Entry 2Y4J (X-ray diffraction, 2.30 A resolution); this record covers chains A and B.

[Chain A (and B)]
Molecule: Mannosylglycerate synthase
Organism: Rhodothermus marinus
Notes: EC 2.4.1.217; chain B of this document is another copy of the same molecule, construct and numbering; everything in this record applies to it too
UniProtKB: Q9RFR0 (Q9RFR0_RHOMR); residue numbers follow UniProt; this construct covers 1-382
Chain sequence (382 residues; row label = number of the first residue in the row):
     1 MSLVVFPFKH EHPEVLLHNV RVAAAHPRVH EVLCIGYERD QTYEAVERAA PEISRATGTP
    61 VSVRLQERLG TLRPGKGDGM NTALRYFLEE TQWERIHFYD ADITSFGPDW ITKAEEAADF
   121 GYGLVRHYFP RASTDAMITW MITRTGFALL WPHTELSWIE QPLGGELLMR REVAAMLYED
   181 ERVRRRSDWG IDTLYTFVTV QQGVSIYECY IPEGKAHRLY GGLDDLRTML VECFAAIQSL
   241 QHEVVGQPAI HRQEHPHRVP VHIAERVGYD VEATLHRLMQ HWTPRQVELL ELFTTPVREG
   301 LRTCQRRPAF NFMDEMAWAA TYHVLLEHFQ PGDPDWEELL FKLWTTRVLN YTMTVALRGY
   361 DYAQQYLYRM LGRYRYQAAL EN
Disordered / not traced: 1, 218-220, 382 (chain B: 216-219, 382)
Metal / ion sites: Na+: A24, H26, V29, T59
Ligand contacts: lactic acid (LAC): R131, A136, M137, I138, T139, L163, L226, M229
Curated features (UniProtKB/Swiss-Prot):
  - binding site (GDP-alpha-D-mannose): P7 to E11, I35, Q66, K76, D100, A101, L163, D192, R218, Y220
  - binding site (a divalent metal cation): D102, H217
  - binding site ((R)-glycerate): R131, A136 to T139
Reported in the primary citation:
  - binding site for lactic acid: R131, M137, I138, T139
  - mutagenesis - D135A (5600-fold), T139A (1500-fold), H217A: decreased binding to d-glycerate
  - contacts within the chain: D135-R266
  - mutagenesis - Y220A, Y220F (1500-fold): decreased catalytic activity on d-glycerate
  - mutagenesis - E89A/E90A: decreased expression
  - mutagenesis - K9A (4-10-fold), Y37A (4-10-fold), Q66A (up to 72-fold), K76A (3-4-fold): increased catalytic activity
  - mutagenesis - D102A: abolished catalytic activity
  - mutagenesis - H217A (>1000-fold): abolished catalytic activity on Ca2+
  - mutagenesis - H217A (23-fold): decreased catalytic activity on Mg2+
  - mutagenesis - H217A: increased catalytic activity on Mn2+
  - mutagenesis - H217A (3-fold): decreased binding to GDP-Mn2+
  - mutagenesis - H217A (3-fold): decreased binding to GDP-Mg2+
  - mutagenesis - H217A: unchanged binding to GDP-Ca2+

[Interface between chain A and chain B]
Contacting residue pairs (36):
  A264(A) - R358(B)
  E265(A) - R358(B)  hydrogen bond (backbone-side chain)
  E265(A) - Y362(B)
  V267(A) - M353(B)
  V267(A) - R358(B)
  D270(A) - N311(B)  hydrogen bond
  V271(A) - M353(B)  hydrophobic
  E272(A) - R307(B)  salt bridge
  E272(A) - P308(B)
  E272(A) - A309(B)
  E272(A) - F310(B)  hydrogen bond (side chain-backbone)
  E272(A) - N311(B)  hydrogen bond (side chain-backbone)
  L275(A) - L275(B)  hydrophobic
  L275(A) - F310(B)  hydrophobic
  H276(A) - R307(B)  hydrogen bond
  M279(A) - R306(B)
  R306(A) - M279(B)
  R307(A) - E272(B)  salt bridge
  R307(A) - H276(B)  hydrogen bond
  P308(A) - E272(B)
  A309(A) - E272(B)
  F310(A) - E272(B)  hydrogen bond (backbone-side chain)
  F310(A) - L275(B)  hydrophobic
  N311(A) - D270(B)  hydrogen bond
  N311(A) - E272(B)  hydrogen bond (backbone-side chain)
  T352(A) - L357(B)
  M353(A) - V267(B)
  M353(A) - V271(B)  hydrophobic
  M353(A) - M353(B)  hydrophobic
  A356(A) - L357(B)
  L357(A) - T352(B)
  L357(A) - L357(B)  hydrophobic
  R358(A) - A264(B)
  R358(A) - E265(B)  hydrogen bond (side chain-backbone)
  R358(A) - V267(B)
  Y362(A) - E265(B)
Also at the interface, not in a pair above, chain A (22 interface residues in all): D361
Also at the interface, not in a pair above, chain B (22 interface residues in all): R266, A356

[Summary]
The chain A/chain B interface involves 22 residues from each chain, with 10 hydrogen bonds and 2 salt bridges.
Among the polar pairs are E272(A)-R307(B), E265(A)-R358(B) and D270(A)-N311(B). The paper reports a binding
site for lactic acid at R131(A), M137(A) and I138(A) among others; K9A, Y37A and Q66A of chain A, among
others, increase catalytic activity; 11 substitutions were tested in all.
Chain A and chain B are both Mannosylglycerate synthase (Rhodothermus marinus); the structure,
Mannosylglycerate synthase in complex with lactate, was determined by X-ray diffraction, deposited together
with 2Y4K and 2Y4M.
